PDB entry 8G01 | electron microscopy, 3.40 A resolution | chains G and D of the 6 polymer chains in the assembly

== Chain G ==
Protein: GPE
From: Escherichia phage ID21
Reference sequence: Q2LMB7 (Q2LMB7_9VIRU); residue numbers follow UniProt; this construct covers 1-76
Sequence (82 residues; numbered 1 to 82; the number before each row is that of its first residue):
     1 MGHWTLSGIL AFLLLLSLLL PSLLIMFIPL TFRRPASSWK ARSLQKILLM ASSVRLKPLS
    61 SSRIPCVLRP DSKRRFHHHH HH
Disordered / not traced: 66-82
Construct notes: expression tag (77-82)

== Chain D ==
Protein: FKBP-type peptidyl-prolyl cis-trans isomerase SlyD
From: Escherichia coli K-12
Notes: EC 5.2.1.8
Reference sequence: P0A9K9 (SLYD_ECOLI); numbering as in UniProt (aligned over 1-154)
Sequence (154 residues; each row starts with the number of its first residue):
     1 MKVAKDLVVS LAYQVRTEDG VLVDESPVSA PLDYLHGHGS LISGLETALE GHEVGDKFDV
    61 AVGANDAYGQ YDENLVQRVP KDVFMGVDEL QVGMRFLAET DQGPVPVEIT AVEDDHVVVD
   121 GNHMLAGQNL KFNVEVVAIR EATEEELAHG HVHG
Disordered / not traced: 150-154
Curated features (UniProtKB/Swiss-Prot):
  - region: Asn129 to His151 (PPIase second part)
  - mutagenesis: Ile42 (I42S: Decrease in PPIase activity, but has little impact on chaperone activity and interaction with HypB. Almost complete loss of PPIase activity; when associated with Y-132), Phe132 (F132Y: Almost complete loss of PPIase activity, but has little impact on chaperone activity and interaction with HypB; when associated with S-42)

== Chain G / chain D interface ==
Pairs across the interface - 15 pairs, chain G then chain D:
  Ser37(G) - Asp72(D)  hydrogen bond
  Ser38(G) - Asp72(D)
  Trp39(G) - Gln102(D)
  Ala41(G) - Asn74(D)
  Ala41(G) - Leu75(D)  hydrophobic
  Ser43(G) - Thr100(D)
  Ser43(G) - Asp101(D)
  Leu44(G) - Ala98(D)  hydrophobic
  Leu44(G) - Thr100(D)
  Leu44(G) - Val105(D)  hydrophobic
  Leu44(G) - Val107(D)  hydrophobic
  Gln45(G) - Gln77(D)
  Ile47(G) - Glu99(D)
  Ile47(G) - Thr100(D)
  Arg55(G) - Met85(D)
Interface residues without a listed pair, chain G (13 interface residues in all): Lys40, Leu48, Ala51, Ser53
Interface residues without a listed pair, chain D (16 interface residues in all): Val79, Asp82, Val83, Val119

== Overview ==
Chain G and chain D form an interface of 13 and 16 residues respectively; the contacts include 1 hydrogen
bond. Its one hydrogen-bonded contact is Ser37(G)-Asp72(D). From UniProt: 2 mutagenesis sites on chain D.
Chain G is GPE (Escherichia phage ID21) and chain D is FKBP-type peptidyl-prolyl cis-trans isomerase SlyD
(Escherichia coli K-12); the structure, YES Complex - E. coli MraY, Protein E ID21, E. coli SlyD, was
determined by electron microscopy, deposited together with 8G02.
